6V4K - chains B and F of the 8 polymer chains in the assembly; structure by X-ray diffraction, 3.53 A resolution.

Chain B:
Molecule: Trk system potassium uptake protein
From: Vibrio parahaemolyticus
UniProt: A0A0D1QU68 (A0A0D1QU68_VIBPH); residue numbers follow UniProt; this construct covers 1-485
Sequence (485 residues; each row starts with the number of its first residue):
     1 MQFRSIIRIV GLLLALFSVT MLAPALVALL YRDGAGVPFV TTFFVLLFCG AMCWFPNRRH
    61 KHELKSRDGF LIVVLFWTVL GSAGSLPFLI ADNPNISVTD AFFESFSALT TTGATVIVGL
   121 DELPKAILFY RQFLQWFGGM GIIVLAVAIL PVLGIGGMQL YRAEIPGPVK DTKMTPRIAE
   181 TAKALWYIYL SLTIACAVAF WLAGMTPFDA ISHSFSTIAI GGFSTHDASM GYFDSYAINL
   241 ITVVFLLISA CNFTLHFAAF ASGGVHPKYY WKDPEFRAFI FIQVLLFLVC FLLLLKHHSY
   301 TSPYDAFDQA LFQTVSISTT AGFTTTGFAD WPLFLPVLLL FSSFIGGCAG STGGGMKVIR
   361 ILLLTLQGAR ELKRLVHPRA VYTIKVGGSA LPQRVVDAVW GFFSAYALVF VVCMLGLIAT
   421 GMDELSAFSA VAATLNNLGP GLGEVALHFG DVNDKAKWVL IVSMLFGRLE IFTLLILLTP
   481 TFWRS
Unresolved in the structure: 1, 62-65, 155-173, 484-485
What the authors report for this chain:
  - mutagenesis - T175A: unchanged binding to Potassium transporter peripheral membrane component (chain F)

Chain F:
Molecule: Potassium transporter peripheral membrane component
From: Vibrio parahaemolyticus
UniProt: A0A072LGS4 (A0A072LGS4_VIBPH); numbering as in UniProt (aligned over 1-458)
Sequence (458 residues; each row starts with the number of its first residue):
     1 MKIIILGAGQ VGGTLAENLV GENNDITIVD NNADRLRELQ DKYDLRVVNG HASHPDVLHE
    61 AGAQDADMLV AVTNTDETNM AACQVAFTLF NTPNRVARIR SPEYLAEKEA LFKSGAIPVD
   121 HLIAPEELVT SYIERLIQYP GALQVVSFAE QKVSLVAVKA YYGGPLVGNA LSALREHMPH
   181 IDTRVAAIFR QGRPIRPQGT TIIEADDEVF FVAASNHIRS VMSELQRLEK PYRRIMIVGG
   241 GNIGASLAKR LEQTYSVKLI ERDYQRAEKL SEQLENTIVF CGDAADQELL TEENIDQVDV
   301 FIALTNEDET NIMSAMLAKR MGAKKVMVLI QRGAYVDLVQ GGVIDVAISP QQATISALLT
   361 HVRRADIVNV SSLRRGAAEA IEAVAHGDET TSKVVGRAIG DIKLPPGTTI GAVVRGEEVL
   421 IAHDRTVIEQ DDHVVMFLVD KKYVPDVEAL FQPSPFFL
Unresolved in the structure: 1, 457-458
What the authors report for this chain:
  - binding site for the ligand ADP: D283, N306
  - mutagenesis - D283V, E309C: unchanged binding to Trk system potassium uptake protein (chain B)
  - self-association interface (contacts with another copy of this molecule); pairs are residue here / residue on that copy: E309-E309

Chain B / chain F interface:
Contacting residue pairs - 5 pairs, chain B then chain F:
  T175(B) - Q40(F)  hydrogen bond
  T175(B) - V47(F)
  I178(B) - Y43(F)
  I178(B) - D44(F)
  I178(B) - L45(F)
Interface residues without a listed pair, chain B (6 interface residues in all): K61, A148, R177, E180
Interface residues without a listed pair, chain F (8 interface residues in all): R46, I367, E448

In short:
6 residues of chain B and 8 residues of chain F are in contact, with 1 hydrogen bond. Its one hydrogen-bonded
contact is T175(B)-Q40(F). From the paper: a binding site for the ligand ADP at D283(F) and N306(F); D283V and
E309C of chain F leave binding to Trk system potassium uptake protein (chain B) unchanged.
Here chain B is Trk system potassium uptake protein and chain F is Potassium transporter peripheral membrane
component, both from Vibrio parahaemolyticus. Entry 6V4K (Structure of TrkH-TrkA in complex with ADP) was
determined by X-ray diffraction together with 6V4J and 6V4L from the same study.
